5U0P - chains Q and K of the 16 polymer chains in the assembly; structure by electron microscopy, 4.40 A resolution (low resolution: residue-level contacts below are approximate; hydrogen-bond / salt-bridge calls are withheld).

== Chain Q ==
Molecule: Mediator complex subunit 17
Source organism: Schizosaccharomyces pombe
Reference sequence: P87306 (MED17_SCHPO); numbering as in UniProt (aligned over 1-545)
Amino-acid sequence (545 residues; row label = number of the first residue in the row):
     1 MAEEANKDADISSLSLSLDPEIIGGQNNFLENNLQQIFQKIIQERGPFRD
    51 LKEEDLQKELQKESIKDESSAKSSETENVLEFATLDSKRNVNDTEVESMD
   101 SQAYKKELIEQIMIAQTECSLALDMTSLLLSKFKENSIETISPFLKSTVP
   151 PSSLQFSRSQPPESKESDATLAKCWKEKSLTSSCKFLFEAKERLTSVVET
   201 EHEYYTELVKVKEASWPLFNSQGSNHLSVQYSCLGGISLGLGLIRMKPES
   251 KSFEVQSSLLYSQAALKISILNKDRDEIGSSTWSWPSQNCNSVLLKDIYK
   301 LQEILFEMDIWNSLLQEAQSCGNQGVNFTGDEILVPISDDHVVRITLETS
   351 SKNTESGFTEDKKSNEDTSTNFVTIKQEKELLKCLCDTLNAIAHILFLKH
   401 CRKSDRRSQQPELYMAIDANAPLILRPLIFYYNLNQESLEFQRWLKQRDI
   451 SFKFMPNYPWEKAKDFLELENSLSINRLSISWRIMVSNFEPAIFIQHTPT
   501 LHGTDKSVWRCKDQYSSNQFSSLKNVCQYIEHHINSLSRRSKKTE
Unresolved in the structure: 1-7, 351-375, 504-507, 545

== Chain K ==
Molecule: Mediator complex subunit 11
Source organism: Schizosaccharomyces pombe
Reference sequence: Q9P6Q0 (MED11_SCHPO); residue numbers follow UniProt; this construct covers 1-111
Amino-acid sequence (116 residues; numbered 1 to 116; the number before each row is that of its first residue):
     1 MTNSDDDLFSEKSTSSDTQQVQNILELEAKIPDILSSAGKCIEAIQLNNS
    51 LEDFRKYSKEFLETVEFISTGLRRQALELEKAEVPVVSLQPKKRYASTPL
   101 SNLIFDQSSKLIPKYC
Unresolved in the structure: 1-14, 113-116

== Chain Q / chain K interface ==
Residue-residue contacts (53):
  E177(Q) - Q46(K)
  L180(Q) - Q46(K)
  C184(Q) - G39(K)
  L187(Q) - L35(K)
  L187(Q) - G39(K)
  F188(Q) - S36(K)
  F188(Q) - G39(K)
  F188(Q) - K40(K)
  F188(Q) - E43(K)
  A190(Q) - L35(K)
  K191(Q) - P32(K)
  K191(Q) - D33(K)
  K191(Q) - L35(K)
  K191(Q) - S36(K)
  L194(Q) - P32(K)
  L194(Q) - L35(K)
  T195(Q) - P32(K)
  H202(Q) - L25(K)
  V209(Q) - Q22(K)
  K212(Q) - T18(K)
  F219(Q) - S88(K)
  F219(Q) - L89(K)
  Q230(Q) - P91(K)
  C233(Q) - R94(K)
  L234(Q) - S97(K)
  L234(Q) - P99(K)
  L234(Q) - L100(K)
  G235(Q) - R94(K)
  G235(Q) - L100(K)
  G236(Q) - R94(K)
  G236(Q) - Y95(K)
  I237(Q) - K93(K)
  L239(Q) - P91(K)
  L239(Q) - K92(K)
  W283(Q) - Q107(K)
  W283(Q) - L111(K)
  S284(Q) - Q107(K)
  W285(Q) - L103(K)
  W285(Q) - Q107(K)
  W285(Q) - K110(K)
  P286(Q) - L103(K)
  P286(Q) - Q107(K)
  P286(Q) - K110(K)
  F306(Q) - I104(K)
  D387(Q) - L111(K)
  A391(Q) - L111(K)
  L398(Q) - S101(K)
  L398(Q) - I104(K)
  C401(Q) - Y95(K)
  R402(Q) - A96(K)
  R402(Q) - S101(K)
  S404(Q) - Y95(K)
  F466(Q) - F105(K)
Interface residues without a listed pair, chain Q (42 interface residues in all): S183, V198, E201, T206, P217, N220, S287, H394, I395, D405
Interface residues without a listed pair, chain K (33 interface residues in all): E28, A38, I42, S108

== Summary ==
Chain Q and chain K form an interface of 42 and 33 residues respectively.
Chain Q is Mediator complex subunit 17 and chain K is Mediator complex subunit 11, both from
Schizosaccharomyces pombe; the structure, Cryo-EM structure of the transcriptional Mediator, was determined by
electron microscopy together with 5U0S from the same study.
